8YEU - chains B and C of the 6 polymer chains in the assembly; structure by X-ray diffraction, 3.05 A resolution.

== Chain B ==
Molecule: Tubulin beta chain
From: Sus scrofa
Reference sequence: A0A8D0VN39 (A0A8D0VN39_PIG); numbering as in UniProt (aligned over 1-431)
Chain sequence (431 residues; each row starts with the number of its first residue):
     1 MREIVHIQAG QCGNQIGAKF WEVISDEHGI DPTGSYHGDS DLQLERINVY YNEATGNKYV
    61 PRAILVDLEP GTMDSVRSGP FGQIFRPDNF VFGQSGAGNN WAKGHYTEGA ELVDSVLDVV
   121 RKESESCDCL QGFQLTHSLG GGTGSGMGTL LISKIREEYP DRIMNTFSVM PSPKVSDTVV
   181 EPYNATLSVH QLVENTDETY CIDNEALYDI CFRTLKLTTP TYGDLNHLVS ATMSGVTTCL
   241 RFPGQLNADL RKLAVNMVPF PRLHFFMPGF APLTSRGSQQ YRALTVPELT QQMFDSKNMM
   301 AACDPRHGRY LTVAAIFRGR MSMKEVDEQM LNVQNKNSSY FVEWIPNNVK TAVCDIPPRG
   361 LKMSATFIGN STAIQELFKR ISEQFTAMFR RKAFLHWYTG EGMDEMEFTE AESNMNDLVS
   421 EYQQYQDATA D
Unresolved in the structure: 1, 429-431

== Chain C ==
Molecule: Detyrosinated tubulin alpha-1B chain
From: Sus scrofa
Reference sequence: Q2XVP4 (TBA1B_PIG); residue numbers follow UniProt; this construct covers 1-440
Chain sequence (440 residues; each row starts with the number of its first residue):
     1 MRECISIHVG QAGVQIGNAC WELYCLEHGI QPDGQMPSDK TIGGGDDSFN TFFSETGAGK
    61 HVPRAVFVDL EPTVIDEVRT GTYRQLFHPE QLITGKEDAA NNYARGHYTI GKEIIDLVLD
   121 RIRKLADQCT GLQGFLVFHS FGGGTGSGFT SLLMERLSVD YGKKSKLEFS IYPAPQVSTA
   181 VVEPYNSILT THTTLEHSDC AFMVDNEAIY DICRRNLDIE RPTYTNLNRL ISQIVSSITA
   241 SLRFDGALNV DLTEFQTNLV PYPRIHFPLA TYAPVISAEK AYHEQLSVAE ITNACFEPAN
   301 QMVKCDPRHG KYMACCLLYR GDVVPKDVNA AIATIKTKRS IQFVDWCPTG FKVGINYQPP
   361 TVVPGGDLAK VQRAVCMLSN TTAIAEAWAR LDHKFDLMYA KRAFVHWYVG EGMEEGEFSE
   421 AREDMAALEK DYEEVGVDSV
Swiss-Prot annotation at these positions:
  - motif: Met1 to Cys4 (MREC motif)
  - active site: Glu254
  - binding site (GTP): Gly10, Gln11, Ala12, Gln15, Glu71, Ala99, Ser140, Gly143, Gly144, Thr145, Gly146, Thr179, Glu183, Asn206, Tyr224, Asn228, Leu252
  - binding site (Mg(2+)): Glu71
  - modified residue: Lys40 (N6,N6,N6-trimethyllysine), Ser48 (Phosphoserine), Ser232 (Phosphoserine), Tyr282 (3'-nitrotyrosine), Arg339 (Omega-N-methylarginine), Ser439 (Phosphoserine)
  - cross-link (Glycyl lysine isopeptide (Lys-Gly)): Lys326 (interchain with G-Cter in ubiquitin), Lys370 (interchain with G-Cter in ubiquitin)

== Interface between chain B and chain C ==
Pairs across the interface (39; chain B residue first):
  Gln94(B) with Met1(C); Arg2(C), hydrogen bond (backbone-side chain)
  Ser95(B) with Arg2(C)
  Asn99(B) with Glu254(C)
  Asp177(B) with Glu254(C); Lys352(C), hydrogen bond (backbone-side chain)
  Thr178(B) with Glu254(C); Asn258(C)
  Val179(B) with Asn258(C), hydrogen bond (backbone-side chain); Pro348(C)
  Val180(B) with Thr257(C)
  Thr219(B) with Lys326(C); Asn329(C)
  Ala387(B) with Trp346(C)
  Met388(B) with Trp346(C)
  Arg390(B) with Asp345(C), salt bridge; Ser439(C), hydrogen bond
  Arg391(B) with Tyr262(C), hydrogen bond (backbone-side chain); Asp345(C), salt bridge; Trp346(C); Glu434(C), hydrogen bond (side chain-backbone); Val435(C); Val437(C), hydrogen bond (side chain-backbone); Asp438(C); Ser439(C), hydrogen bond
  Lys392(B) with Tyr262(C)
  Ala393(B) with Tyr262(C); Trp346(C), hydrophobic
  Phe394(B) with Thr257(C); Asn258(C); Val260(C); Pro261(C), hydrogen bond (backbone-backbone)
  His396(B) with Val260(C), hydrogen bond (side chain-backbone); Pro261(C); Tyr262(C); Pro263(C)
  Trp397(B) with Gln256(C); Thr257(C), hydrogen bond (side chain-backbone); Val260(C)
Interface residues without a listed pair, chain C (22 interface residues in all): Pro325

== Summary ==
The interface between chain B and chain C involves 17 residues on one side and 22 on the other, with 11
hydrogen bonds and 2 salt bridges. Among the polar pairs are Arg390(B)-Asp345(C), Arg391(B)-Asp345(C) and
Gln94(B)-Arg2(C).
Chain B is Tubulin beta chain and chain C is Detyrosinated tubulin alpha-1B chain, both from Sus scrofa; the
structure, Tubulin-RB3_SLD-TTL in complex with compound 2NH2, was determined by X-ray diffraction.
